PDB entry 2NYJ | X-ray diffraction, 3.20 A resolution | chain A

[Chain A]
Name: Transient receptor potential cation channel subfamily V member 1
From: Rattus norvegicus
Notes: fragment: ankyrin repeart domain, residues 101-365
UniProt: O35433 (TRPV1_RAT); numbering as in UniProt (aligned over 101-364)
Sequence (273 residues; each row starts with the number of its first residue):
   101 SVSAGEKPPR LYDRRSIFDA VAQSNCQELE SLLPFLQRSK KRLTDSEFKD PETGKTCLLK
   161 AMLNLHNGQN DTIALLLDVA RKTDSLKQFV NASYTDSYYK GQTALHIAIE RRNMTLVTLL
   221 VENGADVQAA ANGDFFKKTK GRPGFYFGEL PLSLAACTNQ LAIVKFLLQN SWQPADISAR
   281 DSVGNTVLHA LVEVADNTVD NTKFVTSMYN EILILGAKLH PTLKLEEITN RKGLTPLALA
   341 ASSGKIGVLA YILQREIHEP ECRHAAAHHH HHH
Not modelled in the structure: 101-109, 241-246, 360-373
Differences from the reference sequence: cloning artifact (365-367); expression tag (368-373)
Modified positions: Mse162 (selenomethionine; parent Met); Mse214 (selenomethionine; parent Met); Mse308 (selenomethionine; parent Met)
Ligand contacts: ATP (adenosine-5'-triphosphate): Lys155, Lys160, Leu163, Asn164, Tyr194, Tyr199, Gln202, Ile207, Glu210, Arg211, Phe235
Swiss-Prot annotation at these positions:
  - binding site (ATP): Arg115, Lys155, Lys160, Asn164, Tyr199 to Gln202, Glu210, Arg211
  - modified residue: Ser116 (Phosphoserine), Thr144 (Phosphothreonine)
  - mutagenesis: Arg114 (R114E: Abolishes capsaicin-evoked current and binding to resiniferatoxin; Abolishes sensitivity to acid), Arg115 (R115D: Abolishes capsaicin-evoked current and binding to resiniferatoxin), Ser116 (S116A: Abolishes phosphorylation by PKCM and enhances channel response to capsaicin by PKCM), Lys155 (K155A: Abolishes ATP binding. Abolishes CALM binding. Impairs normal desensitization by repeated exposure to capsaicin), Lys160 (K160A: Abolishes ATP binding. Abolishes CALM binding), Tyr199 (Y199A: Strongly reduces affinity for ATP; when associated with A-202), Gln202 (Q202A: Strongly reduces affinity for ATP; when associated with A-199)
What the authors report for this chain:
  - mutagenesis - K155A, K160A, Y199A/Q202A: decreased binding to ATP
  - mutagenesis - R181A, K265A: unchanged binding to ATP
  - mutagenesis - K155A, K160A, Y199A/Q202A: unchanged signaling in response to ATP
  - mutagenesis - K155A (89 + 3 nM), K160A (49.4 + 0.9 nM), Y199A/Q202A (45 + 5 nM): increased signaling
  - mutagenesis - R181A, K265A: unchanged signaling
  - mutagenesis - K155A, K160A: abolished binding to CaM
  - post-translational modification sites: Ser116, Tyr199 (citing earlier work)

[Overview]
Ligands of chain A: ATP. UniProt lists 10 ATP-binding residues and 7 mutagenesis sites. The paper reports that
K155A, K160A and Y199A/Q202A reduce binding to ATP; modification sites Ser116 and Tyr199; 5 substitutions were
tested in all.
Chain A is Transient receptor potential cation channel subfamily V member 1 (Rattus norvegicus); the
structure, Crystal structure of the ankyrin repeat domain of TRPV1, was determined by X-ray diffraction (same
publication as 2PNN).
